Entry 7S7W (X-ray diffraction, 1.10 A resolution); this record covers chain A.

== Chain A ==
Protein: iNicSnFR 3.0 Fluorescent Nicotine Sensor precursor binding protein
From: Thermoanaerobacter sp. X513
Sequence (293 residues; row label = number of the first residue in the row; numbers below 1 keep their minus sign (Met-13 is residue -13)):
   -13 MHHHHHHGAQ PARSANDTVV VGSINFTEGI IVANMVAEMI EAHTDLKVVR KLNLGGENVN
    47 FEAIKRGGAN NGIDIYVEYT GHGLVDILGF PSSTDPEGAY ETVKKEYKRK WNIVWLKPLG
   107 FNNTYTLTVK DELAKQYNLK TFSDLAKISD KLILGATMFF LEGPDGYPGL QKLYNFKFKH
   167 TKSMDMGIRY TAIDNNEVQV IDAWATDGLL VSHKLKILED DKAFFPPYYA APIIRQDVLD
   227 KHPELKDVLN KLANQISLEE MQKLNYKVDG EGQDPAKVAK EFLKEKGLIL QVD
Not modelled in the structure: -8 to 0
Metal / ion sites: Na+ site 1: Lys90, Ile99; Na+ site 2: Phe107, Ala216; Na+ site 3 near Tyr153 (its only coordinating residue here); Na+ site 4 near Phe268 (its only coordinating residue here)

== Summary ==
Lys90 and Ile99 form the Na+ site 1. Phe107 and Ala216 form the Na+ site 2.
Chain A is iNicSnFR 3.0 Fluorescent Nicotine Sensor precursor binding protein (Thermoanaerobacter sp. X513);
the structure, Crystal structure of iNicSnFR3a Nicotine Sensor precursor binding protein, was determined by
X-ray diffraction, deposited together with 7S7Y, 7S7Z and 7S80.
